Entry 4KLF (X-ray diffraction, 1.85 A resolution); this record covers chains P and A of the 4 polymer chains in the assembly.

Chain P:
Molecule: 11-nt DNA strand
Sequence (11 nucleotides; numbered 1 to 11; the number before each row is that of its first residue):
     1 GCTGATGCGC C
Ion coordination: Na+: DG9 (shared with Thr-101(A), Val-103(A), Ile-106(A) of chain A); Mg2+ site 1: DC10, DC11 (together with 2'-deoxycytidine-5'-triphosphate) (shared with Asp-190(A), Asp-192(A), Asp-256(A) of chain A); Mg2+ site 2: DC11 (together with 2'-deoxycytidine-5'-triphosphate, pyrophosphate) (shared with Asp-190(A), Asp-192(A) of chain A)

Chain A:
Name: DNA polymerase beta
Source organism: Homo sapiens
Notes: EC 2.7.7.7, 4.2.99.-
UniProtKB: P06746 (DPOLB_HUMAN); residues 1-335 here = UniProt positions 1-335
Chain sequence (335 residues; numbered 1 to 335; the number before each row is that of its first residue):
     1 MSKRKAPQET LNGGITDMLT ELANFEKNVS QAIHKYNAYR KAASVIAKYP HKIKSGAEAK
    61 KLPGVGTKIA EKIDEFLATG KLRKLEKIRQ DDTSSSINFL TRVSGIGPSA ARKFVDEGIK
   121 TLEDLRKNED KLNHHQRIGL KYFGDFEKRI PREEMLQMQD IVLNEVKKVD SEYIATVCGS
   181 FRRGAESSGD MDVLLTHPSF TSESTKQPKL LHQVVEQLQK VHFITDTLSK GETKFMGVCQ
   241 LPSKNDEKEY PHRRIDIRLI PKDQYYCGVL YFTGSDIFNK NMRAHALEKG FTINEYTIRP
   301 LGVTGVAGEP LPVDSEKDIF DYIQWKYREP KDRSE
Disordered / not traced: 1-9
Curated features (UniProtKB/Swiss-Prot):
  - region: Arg-183 to Asp-192 (DNA-binding)
  - active site: Lys-72 (Nucleophile)
  - binding site (K(+)): Lys-60, Leu-62, Val-65, Thr-101, Val-103, Ile-106
  - binding site (Na(+)): Lys-60, Leu-62, Val-65, Thr-101, Val-103, Ile-106
  - binding site (dATP): Arg-149, Ser-180, Arg-183, Gly-189, Asp-190
  - binding site (dCTP): Arg-149, Ser-180, Arg-183, Gly-189, Asp-190
  - binding site (dGTP): Arg-149, Ser-180, Arg-183, Gly-189, Asp-190, Asp-192
  - binding site (dTTP): Arg-149, Ser-180, Arg-183, Gly-189, Asp-190
  - binding site (Mg(2+)): Asp-190, Asp-192, Asp-256
  - modified residue: Lys-72 (N6-acetyllysine), Arg-83 (Omega-N-methylarginine), Arg-152 (Omega-N-methylarginine)
  - cross-link (Glycyl lysine isopeptide (Lys-Gly)): Lys-41 (interchain with G-Cter in ubiquitin), Lys-61 (interchain with G-Cter in ubiquitin), Lys-81 (interchain with G-Cter in ubiquitin)
Ion coordination: Na+ site 1: Lys-60, Leu-62, Val-65 (shared with 1 residue of chain D); Na+ site 2: Thr-101, Val-103, Ile-106 (shared with DG9(P) of chain P); Mg2+ site 1: Asp-190, Asp-192, Asp-256 (together with 2'-deoxycytidine-5'-triphosphate) (shared with DC10(P), DC11(P) of chain P); Mg2+ site 2: Asp-190, Asp-192 (together with 2'-deoxycytidine-5'-triphosphate, pyrophosphate) (shared with DC11(P) of chain P)
Small-molecule neighbours: 2'-deoxycytidine-5'-triphosphate / pyrophosphate: Arg-149, Gly-179, Ser-180, Arg-183, Ser-187, Ser-188, Gly-189, Asp-190, Asp-192, Tyr-271, Phe-272, Thr-273, Gly-274, Ser-275, Asp-276, Asn-279
Reported in the primary citation:
  - Mg2+ coordination: Asp-190, Asp-192, Asp-256
  - catalytic residues: Asp-256

How chain P and chain A interact:
Residue-residue contacts (29):
  DG7(P) / Ser-109(A)  phosphate contact
  DC8(P) / Gly-105(A)  phosphate contact
  DC8(P) / Gly-107(A)  hydrogen bond to the phosphate
  DC8(P) / Pro-108(A)  phosphate contact
  DC8(P) / Ser-109(A)  hydrogen bond to the phosphate
  DC8(P) / Ala-110(A)  hydrogen bond to the phosphate
  DG9(P) / Val-103(A)  phosphate contact
  DG9(P) / Ser-104(A)  phosphate contact
  DG9(P) / Gly-105(A)  hydrogen bond to the phosphate
  DG9(P) / Ile-106(A)  phosphate contact
  DG9(P) / His-135(A)  sugar contact
  DG9(P) / Met-236(A)  phosphate contact
  DG9(P) / Arg-254(A)  phosphate contact
  DC10(P) / Asp-192(A)  phosphate contact
  DC10(P) / Met-236(A)  sugar contact
  DC10(P) / Arg-254(A)  salt bridge to the phosphate
  DC10(P) / Asp-256(A)  phosphate contact
  DC10(P) / Tyr-271(A)  hydrogen bond to the base
  DC11(P) / Gly-179(A)  phosphate contact
  DC11(P) / Arg-183(A)  phosphate contact
  DC11(P) / Asp-190(A)  phosphate contact
  DC11(P) / Asp-192(A)  phosphate contact
  DC11(P) / Tyr-271(A)  sugar contact
  DC11(P) / Phe-272(A)  sugar contact
  DC11(P) / Thr-273(A)  phosphate contact
  DC11(P) / Gly-274(A)  sugar contact
  DC11(P) / Ser-275(A)  sugar contact
  DC11(P) / Asp-276(A)  base contact
  DC11(P) / Asn-279(A)  hydrogen bond to the base
Other interface residues (no listed pair), chain A (24 interface residues in all): Lys-27

Overview:
5 residues of chain P face 24 of chain A across their interface, with 6 hydrogen bonds and 1 salt bridge.
Polar contacts include DC10(P)/Tyr-271(A), DC11(P)/Asn-279(A) and DC8(P)/Gly-107(A). Chain A binds
2'-deoxycytidine-5'-triphosphate / pyrophosphate. The paper reports the catalytic residue Asp-256(A); Mg2+
coordination by Asp-190(A), Asp-192(A) and Asp-256(A).
Here chain P is an 11-nt DNA strand and chain A is DNA polymerase beta (Homo sapiens). Entry 4KLF (DNA
polymerase beta matched reactant complex with Mg2+, 20 s) was determined by X-ray diffraction, deposited
together with 4KLD, 4KLE, 4KLG, 4KLH, 4KLI, 4KLJ and 8 further entries.
